Entry 4YKF (X-ray diffraction, 2.50 A resolution); this record covers chain A.

[Chain A]
Protein: Alkyl hydroperoxide reductase subunit F
Source organism: Escherichia coli K12
Notes: EC 1.8.1.-
UniProtKB: P35340 (AHPF_ECOLI); residues 1-521 here = UniProt positions 1-521
Amino-acid sequence (521 residues; row label = number of the first residue in the row):
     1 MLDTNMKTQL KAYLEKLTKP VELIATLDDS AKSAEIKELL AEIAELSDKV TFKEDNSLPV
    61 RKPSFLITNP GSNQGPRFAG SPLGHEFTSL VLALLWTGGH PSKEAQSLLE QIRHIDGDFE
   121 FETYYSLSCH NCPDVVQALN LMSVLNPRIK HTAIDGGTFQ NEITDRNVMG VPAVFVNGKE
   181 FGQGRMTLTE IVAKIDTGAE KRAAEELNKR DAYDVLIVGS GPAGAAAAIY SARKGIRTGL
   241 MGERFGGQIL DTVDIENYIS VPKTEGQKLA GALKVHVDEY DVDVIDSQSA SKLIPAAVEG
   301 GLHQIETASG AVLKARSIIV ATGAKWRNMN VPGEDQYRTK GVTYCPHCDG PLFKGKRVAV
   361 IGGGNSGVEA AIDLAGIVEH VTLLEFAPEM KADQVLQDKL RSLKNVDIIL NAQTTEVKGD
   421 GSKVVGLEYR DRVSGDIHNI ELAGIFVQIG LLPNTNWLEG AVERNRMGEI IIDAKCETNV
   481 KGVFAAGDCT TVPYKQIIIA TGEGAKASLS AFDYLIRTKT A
Disulfide bonds: Cys129-Cys132, Cys345-Cys348
Bound ions: Cd2+: His85, Glu110, His130
Residues lining bound ligands:
  - FAD (flavin-adenine dinucleotide): Val218, Gly219, Ser220, Gly221, Pro222, Ala223, Gly224, Tyr230, Met241, Gly242, Glu243, Arg244, Gly247, Gln248, Ile249, Asp251, Thr252, Asp254, Ile255, Asn257, Gln288, Ser289, Ala290, Ala321, Thr322, Gly323, Ala324, Cys348, Asn454, Trp457, Ala486, Gly487, Asp488, Lys495, Gln496, Ile497, Ala500
  - NADH (NAI; 1,4-dihydronicotinamide adenine dinucleotide): Ile361, Gly362, Gly363, Gly364, Asn365, Ser366, Gly367, Glu369, Leu384, Glu385, Phe386, Ala387, Lys391, Ala412, Gln448, Ile449, Gly450, Met467, Lys475, Asp513, Arg517
Swiss-Prot annotation at these positions:
  - binding site (FAD): Thr478 to Asp488
  - modified residue (N6-acetyllysine): Lys53, Lys354
From the paper describing this entry:
  - contacts within the chain: Cys348-Gln496
  - binding site for flavin-adenine dinucleotide: Cys348
  - binding site for NADH: Ile361, Gly362 to Gly367, Glu385, Phe386, Lys391, Ala412, Thr414, Gln448, Ile449, Gly450, Met467
  - conformationally variable residues (side-chain flip): Ile361, Ser366, Lys391, Ile449, Met467

[Overview]
Ligands of chain A: flavin-adenine dinucleotide and NADH. His85, Glu110 and His130 form the Cd2+ site. From
UniProt: 11 FAD-binding residues. From the paper: a binding site for NADH at Ile361, Gly362 and Glu385 among
others; a binding site for flavin-adenine dinucleotide at Cys348.
Chain A is Alkyl hydroperoxide reductase subunit F (Escherichia coli K12); the structure, Crystal Structure of
the Alkylhydroperoxide Reductase subunit F (AhpF) with NADH from Escherichia coli, was determined by X-ray
diffraction, deposited together with 4YKG.
